PDB entry 4N6B | X-ray diffraction, 3.00 A resolution | chains D and E of the 3 polymer chains in the assembly

Chain D (and E):
Name: Serine Acetyltransferase Apoenzyme
From: Glycine max
Notes: EC 2.3.1.30; chain E of this document is another copy of the same molecule, construct and numbering; everything in this record applies to it too
UniProtKB: I1KHY6 (I1KHY6_SOYBN); residues 1-286 here = UniProt positions 1-286
Amino-acid sequence (286 residues; numbered 1 to 286; the number before each row is that of its first residue):
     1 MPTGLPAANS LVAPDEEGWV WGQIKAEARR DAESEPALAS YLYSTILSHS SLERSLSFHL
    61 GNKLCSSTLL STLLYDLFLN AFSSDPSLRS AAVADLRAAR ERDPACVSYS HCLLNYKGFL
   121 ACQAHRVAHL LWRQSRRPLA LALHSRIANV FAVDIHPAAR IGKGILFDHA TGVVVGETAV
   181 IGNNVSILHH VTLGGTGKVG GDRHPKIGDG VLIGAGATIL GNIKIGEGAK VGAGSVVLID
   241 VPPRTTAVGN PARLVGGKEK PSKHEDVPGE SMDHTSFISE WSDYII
Disordered / not traced: 1-16, 104-106, 197-200, 256-286 (chain E: 1-16, 197-198, 256-286)
Ligand contacts:
  - coenzyme A (COA), molecule 1: D168, H169, L188, H189, L212, G214, A215, K230, V231, G232, A233, T246, V248
  - coenzyme A (COA), molecule 2: G194, G195, T196, L220, V236, L238, N250, P251
What the authors report for this chain:
  - binding site for coenzyme A: H169, G195, A215, K230, A233, T246
  - mutagenesis - K230M (580-fold), T246A (6-fold): decreased catalytic activity on acetyl-CoA
  - mutagenesis - R253A: unchanged catalytic activity
  - mutagenesis - R253A (8-fold): decreased catalytic activity on CRC
  - catalytic residues: H169
  - catalytic residues: D154, H189 (proposed by the authors, not directly observed)
  - mutagenesis - D154A, D154N: decreased expression
  - mutagenesis - H169A, H189A: abolished catalytic activity
  - mutagenesis - D168A, D168N (10-fold), H169N (1,400-fold), H189N (30-fold): decreased catalytic activity
  - mutagenesis - R203A: abolished catalytic activity on serine
  - mutagenesis - E177Q (13-fold), R203K (500-fold), H204A: decreased catalytic activity on serine

Chain D / chain E interface:
Pairs across the interface - 23 pairs, chain D then chain E:
  T68(D) - Y41(E)
  R136(D) - E35(E)  salt bridge
  P138(D) - S34(E)
  P138(D) - L38(E)
  L139(D) - E35(E)
  L139(D) - L38(E)  hydrophobic
  L141(D) - H111(E)
  S145(D) - N115(E)
  S145(D) - K117(E)
  A148(D) - K117(E)
  N149(D) - K117(E)  hydrogen bond
  D154(D) - H169(E)
  G172(D) - H190(E)
  V174(D) - H169(E)
  V174(D) - H189(E)
  E177(D) - A105(E)
  H190(D) - H190(E)
  T192(D) - H189(E)
  R203(D) - P104(E)
  L220(D) - A233(E)  hydrophobic
  N250(D) - G234(E)  hydrogen bond (side chain-backbone)
  N250(D) - G249(E)
  N250(D) - N250(E)
Also at the interface, not in a pair above, chain D (20 interface residues in all): L73, A142, V236
Also at the interface, not in a pair above, chain E (20 interface residues in all): D31, A37, K63, V150

Overview:
The chain D/chain E interface involves 20 residues from each chain, with 2 hydrogen bonds and 1 salt bridge.
Polar pairs include R136(D)-E35(E), N149(D)-K117(E) and N250(D)-G234(E). From the paper: catalytic residues
H169(D), D154(D) and H189(D); D168A, D168N and H169N of chain D, among others, reduce catalytic activity; 15
substitutions were tested in all.
Both chains are Serine Acetyltransferase Apoenzyme (Glycine max). Entry 4N6B (Soybean Serine Acetyltransferase
Complexed with CoA) was determined by X-ray diffraction together with 4N69 and 4N6A from the same study.
